6RED - chains P and U of the 20 polymer chains in the assembly; structure by electron microscopy, 3.00 A resolution.

== Chain P ==
Protein: Mitochondrial ATP synthase subunit OSCP
Source organism: Polytomella sp. Pringsheim 198.80
UniProt: D8V7I1 (D8V7I1_9CHLO); numbering as in UniProt (aligned over 1-229)
Sequence (229 residues; each row starts with the number of its first residue):
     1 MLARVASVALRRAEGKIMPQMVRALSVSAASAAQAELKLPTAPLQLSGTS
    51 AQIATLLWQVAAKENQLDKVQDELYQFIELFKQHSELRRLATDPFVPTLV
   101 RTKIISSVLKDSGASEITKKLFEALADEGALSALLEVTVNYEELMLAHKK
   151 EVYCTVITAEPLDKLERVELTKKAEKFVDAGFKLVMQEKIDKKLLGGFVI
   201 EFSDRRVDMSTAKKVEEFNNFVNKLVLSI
Not modelled in the structure: 1-36, 151-229

== Chain U ==
Protein: ATP synthase subunit alpha
Source organism: Polytomella sp. Pringsheim 198.80
UniProt: A0ZW40 (A0ZW40_9CHLO); numbering as in UniProt (aligned over 1-562)
Sequence (562 residues; numbered 1 to 562; the number before each row is that of its first residue):
     1 MRSPAAFVARSGLFKASLGQSNWAQKAEQMMASVTRTFAADAKALDELRK
    51 PKFSSKYLIQHVSQKLIPAVKEWEKSYQPPVIHLGRVLSVGDGIARVYGL
   101 KSVQAGELVCFDSGVKGMALNLQADHVGVVVFGNDSVIHQGDLVYRTGQI
   151 VNVPIGPGTLGRVTDGLGQPIDGKGPLTNVRSSLVEVKAPGIIARQSVRE
   201 PLFTGVKAVDALVPIGRGQRELIIGDRQTGKTAVAIDAIIHQKNCNEQVP
   251 KAQRVYCVYVAVGQKRSTVAQLVKLFTQTGAMRYTIMVSATASDAAPLQF
   301 LAPYSGCAMAEYFRDTGKHGLIIYDDLSKQSVAYRQMSLLLRRPPGREAF
   351 PGDVFYLHSRLLERAAKLSKELGGGSLTAFPVIETQAGDVSAYIATNVIS
   401 ITDGQIFLETELFYKGIRPALNVGLSVSRVGSAAQFPGMKQVAGTLKLEL
   451 AQYREVAAFAQFGSDLDAATQYVLERGARLTEMLKQKQFAPIPIERQTVA
   501 VYAATKGFLDKVRVQDIVAAEEAVISQVNPAVFKILKANGKITPALDAHL
   551 KAELRKVKLPGA
Not modelled in the structure: 1-39
Sequence notes: conflict R266 (Lys in A0ZW40)
Metal / ion sites: Mg2+: T232 (together with ATP)
Residues lining bound ligands:
  - ADP (adenosine-5'-diphosphate): V427, S428, R429
  - ATP (adenosine-5'-triphosphate): D226, R227, Q228, T229, G230, K231, T232, A233, E384, F413, R418, P419, Q486, K487, Q488

== Interface between chain P and chain U ==
Residue-residue contacts (56):
  K69(P) - Y57(U)  hydrogen bond
  D72(P) - F53(U)
  D72(P) - S55(U)
  E73(P) - Y57(U)  hydrogen bond
  E73(P) - L58(U)
  Y75(P) - L48(U)  hydrophobic
  Y75(P) - K52(U)
  Y75(P) - F53(U)  hydrophobic
  Q76(P) - S55(U)
  Q76(P) - Y57(U)
  Q76(P) - L58(U)  hydrogen bond (side chain-backbone)
  Q76(P) - I59(U)
  I78(P) - L48(U)  hydrophobic
  E79(P) - I59(U)
  L80(P) - V62(U)  hydrophobic
  K82(P) - R49(U)
  Q83(P) - I59(U)
  H84(P) - S63(U)
  H84(P) - L66(U)
  L87(P) - L66(U)  hydrophobic
  R89(P) - Y77(U)
  R89(P) - Q78(U)  hydrogen bond (side chain-backbone)
  R89(P) - P79(U)
  R89(P) - P80(U)
  L90(P) - Y77(U)
  P94(P) - L88(U)  hydrophobic
  P94(P) - Y98(U)
  F95(P) - Q78(U)
  F95(P) - R86(U)
  F95(P) - V87(U)
  F95(P) - L88(U)  hydrophobic
  F95(P) - Y98(U)  hydrophobic
  V96(P) - Y77(U)  hydrophobic
  P97(P) - S76(U)
  L99(P) - W73(U)  hydrophobic
  V100(P) - S76(U)
  V100(P) - Y77(U)  hydrophobic
  K103(P) - W73(U)
  I104(P) - A69(U)
  I104(P) - V70(U)
  V108(P) - H61(U)
  V108(P) - V62(U)  hydrophobic
  V108(P) - K65(U)  hydrogen bond (backbone-side chain)
  S112(P) - Y57(U)
  S112(P) - H61(U)  hydrogen bond
  S112(P) - K65(U)
  G113(P) - Y57(U)
  A114(P) - Y57(U)
  A114(P) - L58(U)  hydrophobic
  L135(P) - L45(U)
  L135(P) - L48(U)  hydrophobic
  E136(P) - L45(U)
  T138(P) - L48(U)
  V139(P) - A40(U)
  V139(P) - L48(U)  hydrophobic
  E142(P) - K52(U)  salt bridge
Also at the interface, not in a pair above, chain P (39 interface residues in all): F77, E86, D93, S107, L109, K110, S115, N140
Also at the interface, not in a pair above, chain U (32 interface residues in all): A44, P51, K56, E72, G141

== Overview ==
The interface between chain P and chain U involves 39 residues on one side and 32 on the other, with 6
hydrogen bonds and 1 salt bridge. Polar contacts include E142(P)-K52(U), K69(P)-Y57(U) and E73(P)-Y57(U).
Ligands of chain U: ATP and ADP.
Chain P is Mitochondrial ATP synthase subunit OSCP and chain U is ATP synthase subunit alpha, both from
Polytomella sp. Pringsheim 198.80; the structure, Cryo-EM structure of Polytomella F-ATP synthase, Rotary
substate 3A, focussed refinement of F1 head and rotor, was determined by electron microscopy together with
6RD4, 6RD5, 6RD6, 6RD7, 6RD8, 6RD9 and 46 further entries from the same study.
